5CY1 - chains A and D of the 4 polymer chains in the assembly; structure by X-ray diffraction, 3.40 A resolution.

# Chain A
Name: Transposon Tn3 resolvase
Source organism: Escherichia coli
UniProtKB: P0ADI2 (TNR3_ECOLX); residue numbers follow UniProt; this construct covers 1-185
Sequence (192 residues; numbered 1 to 192; the number before each row is that of its first residue):
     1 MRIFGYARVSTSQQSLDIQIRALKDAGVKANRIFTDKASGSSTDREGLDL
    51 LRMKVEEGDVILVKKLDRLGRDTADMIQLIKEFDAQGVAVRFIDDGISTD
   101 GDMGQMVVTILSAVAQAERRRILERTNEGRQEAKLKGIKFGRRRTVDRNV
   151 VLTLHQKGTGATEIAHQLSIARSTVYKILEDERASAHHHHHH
Not modelled in the structure: 39-41, 187-192
Sequence notes: expression tag (186-192)
Curated features (UniProtKB/Swiss-Prot):
  - DNA-binding region: Ala-161 to Glu-180 (H-T-H motif)
  - active site: Ser-10 (O-(5'-phospho-DNA)-serine intermediate)

# Chain D
Molecule: 30-nt DNA strand
Sequence (30 nucleotides; numbered 1 to 30; the number before each row is that of its first residue):
     1 AAATGTACCTTAAATCGAATATCAGACACG

# Interface between chain A and chain D
Pairs across the interface (23):
  Lys-136(A) with DA19(D), salt bridge to the phosphate
  Phe-140(A) with DA18(D), base contact; DA19(D), sugar contact; DT20(D), sugar contact
  Gly-141(A) with DA19(D), hydrogen bond to the base; DT20(D), base contact
  Arg-142(A) with DT20(D), hydrogen bond to the base; DA21(D), hydrogen bond to the base
  Arg-144(A) with DA21(D), salt bridge to the phosphate; DT22(D), phosphate contact
  Thr-145(A) with DT22(D), hydrogen bond to the phosphate
  Val-146(A) with DT22(D), hydrogen bond to the phosphate
  Arg-148(A) with DT22(D), salt bridge to the phosphate
  Ser-169(A) with DC23(D), phosphate contact
  Ile-170(A) with DC23(D), phosphate contact
  Ala-171(A) with DC23(D), hydrogen bond to the phosphate
  Arg-172(A) with DA26(D), base contact
  Ser-173(A) with DC23(D), base contact; DA24(D), hydrogen bond to the base; DG25(D), base contact
  Thr-174(A) with DT22(D), sugar contact; DC23(D), hydrogen bond to the phosphate
  Lys-177(A) with DC23(D), base contact
Also at the interface, not in a pair above, chain A (16 interface residues in all): Arg-143
Also at the interface, not in a pair above, chain D (10 interface residues in all): DG17

# Summary
16 residues of chain A face 10 of chain D across their interface; the contacts include 8 hydrogen bonds and 3
salt bridges. Among the polar pairs are Gly-141(A)/DA19(D), Arg-142(A)/DT20(D) and Arg-142(A)/DA21(D). UniProt
lists active-site residue Ser-10(A) on chain A.
Chain A is Transposon Tn3 resolvase (Escherichia coli) and chain D is a 30-nt DNA strand; the structure, Tn3
resolvase - site III complex crystal form I, was determined by X-ray diffraction.
